Entry 8TOC (electron microscopy, 3.11 A resolution); this record covers chains R and DS of the 181 polymer chains in the assembly.

# Chain R
Molecule: 4269-nt RNA strand
Source organism: Bacteria abnormis
Sequence (4269 nucleotides; each row starts with the number of its first residue):
     1 GGAGUGAACC CCGGAGGGGG UUCGCUGAAA GCCGAAUCGA AUUCGACUUU GCGUGAUUCA
    61 CAUCACGUCU UACUCACGAU ACUAGUACCG CGAGUUAUCU UGUGGUAAUU AAAAACUACC
   121 AGGAGAUAAC UUUAUGAAGA AAAGGACAAA AGCCUUGCUU CCCUAUGCGG UUUUCAUCAU
   181 ACUCAGCUUU CAACUAACAU UGUUGACUGC CUUGUUUAUG UAUUACCAUU AUACCUUUUA
   241 GGAGAUGGUG UCAUGAACAU GUACAAAUGG GUACCUGAAA GUAUCCGCGA UUCUGGCGAG
   301 GGGCAACCCU CUUAUUCAAA UAAUGGUGAU UAUGCACCGA GCGGCCCUUG GGUUGCUGCG
   361 GGUAUUCAUA CCAUGCCACA AUCGCUGCGG GAUUCCAUGA GAAAUUCUAU CAUGGUCACC
   421 GCGCAAGCUC GUCGUGAUGU CAUUGGCCCC GAAUGGGGCC CUGACGGACG CUUUACUGGA
   481 UAUGCUUCAG UGAUCGGGAC ACCUGAUCCU AAGCCUGCUG AUAUUGUGAA CAAGUUUACA
   541 GUUGAACGCA GACCGGUCAG CAACGGAAAU UUUCAACAGC GUGUGAAAGC UGGUGACAUU
   601 GUUGUUGCAC CGUAUACCAG UGAUGGAAAG AUUACUGUUA AACUAGUCGC CGGUCAGAAG
   661 GACAUUUCAA GUACUCCUGA UUACGAUUAU CGAAUUGACA GUAGUUUGGC GUCAUCCGCC
   721 GGAUUUGUUG UUGCUGGUGA ACGUUGGUAU UAUACCAAAC GUCACUUCAU UAUCCCUCGU
   781 UACUUCCAAA ACUGGCGCAU GCGCCGGCGU AAGUACGUAA CUGGUUGGGU AAUGCCAACG
   841 UUUUAUAGUC CGAAAGAGAU UUUUAAUCGC CUUAAGGAUU CGUUGGUACC AGAUACUGGG
   901 UUAGUCACCC AAGUUUGGGC AGACAACAAC ACAAAACGGA UGGAUUUCCU CACCGCUAUG
   961 GCUGAAAUCC CACAGACUCU CUCUUCUUUU CUCGAUGCGU UGGGUUACCU CGGAUCGCUU
  1021 AUUAAAGAUU UUAAACGUCG UCGCUUCUUU UUAAAUAAAG CGCAUCAACG UAUCCGUAAU
  1081 AAGCUCGGGG UGUCUUUCGC AGAAAGAAGA UCACAAAUUG UAUCUAAGUA CGAUCGUAAG
  1141 AUCGCAUCUG CCCGUAAGCC UGCAAUUAUU GUAAAAUUGC GGCAACGGAA AGAAAAGGCC
  1201 UUAAAAGCCC UAGAUAAAAU GCGUGUUCGA GAGGAAAAGA AAAUGAUACG UGAAUUUGCC
  1261 ACUCAGGCAG CCUCACUAUG GCUUUCUUUU CGGUACGAGA UCAUGCCGCU UUAUUAUCAA
  1321 UCUCAGGACG UAUUGGACGU AAUUGCCAAC UCGACUUCUG AAUUUAUGAC AUCGCGGGAC
  1381 UUUGUUGCUA AAGCAAUCAA CAUUGGAAUU CCUUUGGAAU GGAAUCUUGA UCAAGAAAAC
  1441 UUGGUUUCUC AACCGAGACA CAAUGUGAUG GUUAAAUCAA AAUUGUCACC CGAAAACAAC
  1501 AUCGGGAAGA CUCUUUCAGU UAAUCCAUUU ACAACAGCUU GGGAGCUGUU GACAUUGUCC
  1561 UUCGUCGUCG ACUGGUUUGU CAACUUUGGU GACGUCAUCG CAGGGUUUAC UGGCGGUUAC
  1621 UCAGAUGAUU CUGGGGCAAC UGCUAGUUGG CGCUUUGAUG AUAAAAAGGU AUUCCACUUA
  1681 AAGAAUAUCC CCUCAGCUAU GGUGAUCGUC GACAUUAACU UCUACACCCG UCAGGUCAUU
  1741 GACCCGCGGC UGUGCGGGGG GCUUGCUUUC UCCCCCAAAC UUAACCUUUU CCGGUAUCUU
  1801 GACGCCAUGA GUUUAUCAUG GAAUCGAUCU CGUUUAAAGA UCAGUCGAGC UACUUGACAA
  1861 UUUUCUGCGC ACCCAUCCCG GGUGGCGCCC AAAGUGAGGA AAAUCACAUG GCAAAUAAGC
  1921 CAAUGCAACC GAUCACAUCU ACAGCAAAUA AAAUUGUGUG GAGUGAUCCA ACUCGUUUAU
  1981 CAACUACAUU UUCAGCAAGU CUGUUACGCC AACGUGUUAA AGUUGGUAUA GCCGAACUGA
  2041 AUAAUGUUUC AGGUCAAUAU GUAUCUGUUU AUAAGCGUCC UGCACCUAAA CCGGAAGGUU
  2101 GUGCAGAUGC CUGUGUCAUU AUGCCGAAUG AAAACCAAUC CAUUCGCACA GUGAUUUCAG
  2161 GGUCAGCCGA AAACUUGGCU ACCUUAAAAG CAGAAUGGGA AACUCACAAA CGUAACGUUG
  2221 ACACACUCUU CGCGAGCGGC AACGCCGGUU UGGGUUUCCU UGACCCUACU GCGGCUAUCG
  2281 UAUCGUCUGA UACUACUGCU UAAGUGGUGA UUACUGUGCC UAAAAGUCAA AAUAAACGAC
  2341 AAAUAAGACG CAGUUCUUCC GUUAAUUACA AGAAUAUCGU UAAAGCUUGC AAUGAUGCAA
  2401 UGCUAAACGC UUGUGAUCAA CUGAAGUCCA CGAGUAUUCC UGCUUUCCAA UCAAACGUCC
  2461 UUUCGGAUGU UCUUUCCCUC UCUGAUGCGG CCGACAUAAC AGUCAAGCAC CGAAUUGUUU
  2521 CUAAAUUCGG CGAGCCUGCU GGGUCGAGCC UCCGCGACGU UGCUUUUAAC AAUUAUAAAU
  2581 UGUUCGAACA ACAUCUUGGG AGCAUUCCUC AGAUUACUAA UCUGUGGCAG GAAGGAAAAG
  2641 AGUUUUUCUU UUUGCGGAAA GCAAAGGCUA ACUUGGGUAA AUGGUUAAAA ACAUUUAAAC
  2701 UUGACUAUAA UUCUAUUACA GUCGAGUUCA CCCCAGGUGA GUCUUAUACC UCGGCCACUG
  2761 GGCACGUAUC GGUGUUUGCU AAGCUUUCCA ACUUAGCUCA CUGGACAUGC ACUGCUGACG
  2821 UCGUUGAUGA UGUUUGCCAU CUAGUGUAUU AUAAUCGCGG CCUAAAGGCU GCCGCUAGAA
  2881 AACACAUCGG UCUGAUGGUC CCAAUUGAGG GAGAGUCUGG GUUUGACACC UUUUCUCGCC
  2941 ACCUCAUGGG UGUUAUAUCC AUCGUUCCUG GGGCCCGCGG CGCAUCCGUG CCGAAGAACC
  3001 AGGAAACGGA CCGUUUUAUC GACGUUGAAC CCACUUUCAA UAUGAUUCUC CAGCGUUGGG
  3061 UAGCGGGCGA AAUUACUCGC UGCUUAACUU UAGCUAAGAA UCAUCUUGGC GCAUCACGGA
  3121 AUAUUAACGG UAAAGUUGUA UUUCACGAUG CUCAAGAAUU GCACAAAGAA AUGAUCCGAG
  3181 AUCUUUCUUA UGCUACUAUU GAUUUUUCAA ACGCUUCUGA UAGCGUCUUG CUGUGGGUGG
  3241 UACAGCUUCU UUUUCCGAAG CAUGUAUCGU AUGUUUUGAC ACAGUAUCGU UCGUCGACUG
  3301 UCCAACUCGG UUCAGAUCUU AUCGAACCGA AUAAACUUUC AAGUAUGGGA AAUGGUUUUA
  3361 CUUUUGAAGU AAUGACCCUC CUCUUACUGU CGAUAGGUAG AAUCUUUGAU CCUACCUGCC
  3421 GGGUUUACGG AGAUGAUGUU AUCAUCAAAG CAGAAGUAGC CGACGAUUUC AUCAACACUG
  3481 UGUCAUCCAU UGCCUUCAUG ACGAACAAUA AGAAGACCUU UUUGAAGGGU CUCUUUCGUG
  3541 AAUCAUGCGG UGCUUUCCAA UUUGACACAU UUGACAUCCA GUCAUUUGAG UUCGAAUGGG
  3601 CUGAUAAUUU UACUGACGUU AUUGCGAUCU GCAACAAACU GAAGUUAAUU AUCGACGCUG
  3661 CUCAAUGCAA CGAAGCAGUA AUAGCAAUAU UACGCAAUGC GCAUACCGUC AUCUGUGAAU
  3721 GCAUCCCUGU UCUUUGCAAG GGACCGCAGC CGCCUGAUUU CAACCUCUUU UUAUCUCAAU
  3781 AUGUUUAUGA UGAUAAUUGG AAGAAGAAAC AGAUGAAAUC UGAUUUAGCC AUAACUAAGC
  3841 UAAAUAGACU CGUUGAUAAA CAAUGGGGUU UCUUUUCAGC UACACAUCAU CACCCUGAGG
  3901 AAUUAUGUUA CGUAAACAUU CCUGUUUACG UCCCUCGUCG UGAUUCUGUU CAUGCUGGCC
  3961 AGAAUCUUUU CGUUGACCUU UCAAAUCUUU ACGCUUUACG UUUUACCAAA UCAACGGUAA
  4021 GAGGUAAAGG UAAAUGGGUC AAUGUUCCCC ACUGGGUUAC ACCGGUUGGU UCAAUUUAUC
  4081 GUGCUUCCCG UAUCAGACAG CAAUACCCUA ACAUAGGGGA AUUGCCUACC UGCUACUGGU
  4141 CACCACAUCA GUUGGACUUG AUCACCUCCU AAUAAAUCUU UACGAUUUAU AAUAAUGGUA
  4201 UGUACUAUGA GUAUGUAUGU AGGUUGAAAA CCCUACCCGC UUAGGAUUGC UUAGCAGUCC
  4261 UUCCCGGCA

# Chain DS
Molecule: Coat protein
Source organism: Acinetobacter phage AP205
UniProtKB: Q9AZ42 (Q9AZ42_9VIRU); residues 1-129 here correspond to UniProt positions 2-130 (UniProt number = residue number + 1)
Sequence (129 residues; numbered 1 to 129; the number before each row is that of its first residue):
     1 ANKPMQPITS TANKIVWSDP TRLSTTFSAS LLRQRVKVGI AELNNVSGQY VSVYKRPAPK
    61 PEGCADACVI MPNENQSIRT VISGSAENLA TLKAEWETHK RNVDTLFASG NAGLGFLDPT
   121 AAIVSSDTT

# Chain R / chain DS interface
Pairs across the interface (15; chain R residue first):
  C10(R) - Pro72(DS)  sugar contact
  U21(R) - Asn75(DS)  hydrogen bond to the base
  U22(R) - Asn75(DS)  hydrogen bond to the sugar
  U22(R) - Ser77(DS)  hydrogen bond to the phosphate
  C23(R) - Ser77(DS)  phosphate contact
  C23(R) - Arg79(DS)  salt bridge to the phosphate
  G24(R) - Arg79(DS)  salt bridge to the phosphate
  G34(R) - Lys37(DS)  hydrogen bond to the sugar
  G34(R) - Val38(DS)  hydrogen bond to the sugar
  A35(R) - Lys37(DS)  sugar contact
  G45(R) - Gln34(DS)  hydrogen bond to the phosphate
  G45(R) - Arg35(DS)  sugar contact
  A46(R) - Gln34(DS)  hydrogen bond to the phosphate
  A46(R) - Asn45(DS)  phosphate contact
  C47(R) - Ser83(DS)  phosphate contact
Interface residues without a listed pair, chain R (11 interface residues in all): C9
Interface residues without a listed pair, chain DS (15 interface residues in all): Val36, Gly39, Val51, Val53, Asn73

# Summary
11 residues of chain R and 15 residues of chain DS are in contact; the contacts include 7 hydrogen bonds and 2
salt bridges. Among the polar pairs are U21(R)-Asn75(DS), U22(R)-Asn75(DS) and G34(R)-Lys37(DS).
Here chain R is a 4269-nt RNA strand (Bacteria abnormis) and chain DS is Coat protein (Acinetobacter phage
AP205). Entry 8TOC (Acinetobacter phage AP205) was determined by electron microscopy together with 8TOB, 8TV9,
8TVA, 8TW2 and 8TWC from the same study.
